8IHL - chains J and M of the 22 polymer chains in the assembly; structure by electron microscopy, 7.64 A resolution (low resolution: residue-level contacts below are approximate; hydrogen-bond / salt-bridge calls are withheld).

[Chain J]
Molecule: 353-nt DNA strand
From: synthetic construct
Sequence (353 nucleotides; each row starts with the number of its first residue):
     1 ATCGGATGTA TATATCTGAC ACGTGCCTGG AGACTAGGGA GTAATCCCCT TGGCGGTTAA
    61 AACGCGGGGG ACAGCGCGTA CGTGCGTTTA AGCGGTGCTA GAGCTGTCTA CGACCAATTG
   121 AGCTCGAGCC TGGAGACTAG GGAGTAATCC CCTTGGCGGT TAAAACGCGG GGGACAGCGC
   181 GTACGTGCGT TTAAGCGGTG CTAGAGCTGT CTACGACCAA TTGAGCTCGA GCCTGGAGAC
   241 TAGGGAGTAA TCCCCTTGGC GGTTAAAACG CGGGGGACAG CGCGTACGTG CGTTTAAGCG
   301 GTGCTAGAGC TGTCTACGAC CAATTGAGCG GCCTCGGCAC CGGGATTCTC GAT

[Chain M]
Protein: Histone H3.1
From: Homo sapiens
UniProt: P68431 (H31_HUMAN); residues 1-135 here correspond to UniProt positions 2-136 (UniProt number = residue number + 1)
Sequence (139 residues; row label = number of the first residue in the row; numbers below 1 keep their minus sign (Gly-3 is residue -3)):
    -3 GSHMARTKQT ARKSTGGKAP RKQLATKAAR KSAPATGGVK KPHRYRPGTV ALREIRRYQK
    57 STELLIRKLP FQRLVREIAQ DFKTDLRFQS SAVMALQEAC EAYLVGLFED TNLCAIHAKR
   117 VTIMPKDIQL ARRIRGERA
Unresolved in the structure: -3 to 38, 134-135
Differences from the reference sequence: expression tag (-3 to 0)
UniProt features mapped onto this chain:
  - modified residue: Arg2 (Asymmetric dimethylarginine), Thr3 (Phosphothreonine), Lys4 (Allysine), Gln5 (5-glutamyl dopamine), Thr6 (Phosphothreonine), Arg8 (Citrulline), Lys9 (N6,N6,N6-trimethyllysine), Ser10 (ADP-ribosylserine), Thr11 (Phosphothreonine), Lys14 (N6-(2-hydroxyisobutyryl)lysine), Arg17 (Asymmetric dimethylarginine), Lys18 (N6-(2-hydroxyisobutyryl)lysine), Lys23 (N6-(2-hydroxyisobutyryl)lysine), Arg26 (Citrulline), Lys27 (N6,N6,N6-trimethyllysine), Ser28 (ADP-ribosylserine), Lys36 (N6,N6,N6-trimethyllysine), Lys37 (N6-methyllysine), Tyr41 (Phosphotyrosine), Lys56 (N6,N6,N6-trimethyllysine) and 8 more in UniProt
  - lipidation: Lys18 (N6-decanoyllysine)

[How chain J and chain M interact]
Contacting residue pairs (21):
  DG112(J) with Tyr41(M)
  DA113(J) with Arg49(M)
  DG177(J) with Lys115(M)
  DT186(J) with Pro43(M); Gly44(M)
  DG187(J) with Arg40(M); Tyr41(M); Pro43(M); Gly44(M); Thr45(M); Val46(M); Ala47(M)
  DC188(J) with Arg40(M); Tyr41(M); Val46(M)
  DG195(J) with Arg63(M); Pro66(M); Arg69(M)
  DC196(J) with Arg63(M); Lys64(M); Leu65(M)
Other interface residues (no listed pair), chain J (10 interface residues in all): DC114, DA203
Other interface residues (no listed pair), chain M (16 interface residues in all): Arg42, Arg83

[In short]
The interface between chain J and chain M involves 10 residues on one side and 16 on the other.
Chain J is a 353-nt DNA strand (synthetic construct) and chain M is Histone H3.1 (Homo sapiens); the
structure, Overlapping tri-nucleosome, was determined by electron microscopy.
